1VWK - chains B and M of the 4 polymer chains in the assembly; structure by X-ray diffraction, 1.45 A resolution.

# Chain B
Molecule: Streptavidin
Source organism: Streptomyces avidinii
UniProtKB: P22629 (SAV_STRAV); residues 13-135 here correspond to UniProt positions 37-159 (UniProt number = residue number + 24)
Amino-acid sequence (123 residues; each row starts with the number of its first residue):
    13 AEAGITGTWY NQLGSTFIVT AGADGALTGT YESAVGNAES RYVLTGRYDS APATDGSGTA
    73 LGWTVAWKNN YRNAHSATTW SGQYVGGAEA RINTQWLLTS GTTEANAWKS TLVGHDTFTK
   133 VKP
Swiss-Prot annotation at these positions:
  - motif: R59 to D61 (Cell attachment site)
  - binding site (biotin): Y43, Y54, W92, W108, W120

# Chain M
Molecule: Peptide ligand containing hpq
Source organism: Bothrops insularis
Amino-acid sequence (9 residues; each row starts with the number of its first residue):
     3 HPQGPP
     1 C
     9 KX
Modified residues: NH2 (amino group) at position 10
Covalent attachments: pentanoic acid (LEA) linked to C1

# Interface between chain B and chain M
Residue-residue contacts (17; chain B residue first):
  L25(B) with Q5(M)
  S45(B) with P4(M), hydrogen bond (side chain-backbone); G6(M)
  A46(B) with G6(M); P7(M), hydrophobic; P8(M)
  V47(B) with P8(M), hydrophobic
  Y54(B) with P4(M)
  W79(B) with H3(M); P4(M), hydrophobic; Q5(M)
  A86(B) with H3(M)
  S88(B) with H3(M), hydrogen bond
  T90(B) with Q5(M), hydrogen bond
  W108(B) with Q5(M)
  L110(B) with H3(M); Q5(M)
Also at the interface, not in a pair above, chain B (13 interface residues in all): S27, W92

# Overview
Chain B and chain M form an interface of 13 and 6 residues respectively; the contacts include 3 hydrogen
bonds. Polar contacts include S45(B)-P4(M), S88(B)-H3(M) and T90(B)-Q5(M). Covalently linked pentanoic acid:
at C1(M). From UniProt: 5 biotin-binding residues on chain B.
Chain B is Streptavidin (Streptomyces avidinii) and chain M is Peptide ligand containing hpq (Bothrops
insularis); the structure, Streptavidin-cyclo-[5-S-valeramide-hpqgppc]k-NH2, was determined by X-ray
diffraction together with 1VWA, 1VWB, 1VWC, 1VWD, 1VWE, 1VWF and 11 further entries from the same study.
